Entry 3I05 (X-ray diffraction, 2.80 A resolution); this record covers chains A and B.

# Chain A (and B)
Protein: Tryptophanyl-tRNA synthetase
Organism: Trypanosoma brucei
Notes: EC 6.1.1.2; chain B of this document is another copy of the same molecule, construct and numbering; everything in this record applies to it too
UniProtKB: Q580R7 (Q580R7_9TRYP); residue numbers follow UniProt; this construct covers 3-389
Chain sequence (395 residues; numbered -8 to 389; 3 numbers in that range are skipped by the numbering (no residue carries them; nothing is unmodelled there); the number before each row is that of its first residue; numbers below 1 keep their minus sign (Met-8 is residue -8)):
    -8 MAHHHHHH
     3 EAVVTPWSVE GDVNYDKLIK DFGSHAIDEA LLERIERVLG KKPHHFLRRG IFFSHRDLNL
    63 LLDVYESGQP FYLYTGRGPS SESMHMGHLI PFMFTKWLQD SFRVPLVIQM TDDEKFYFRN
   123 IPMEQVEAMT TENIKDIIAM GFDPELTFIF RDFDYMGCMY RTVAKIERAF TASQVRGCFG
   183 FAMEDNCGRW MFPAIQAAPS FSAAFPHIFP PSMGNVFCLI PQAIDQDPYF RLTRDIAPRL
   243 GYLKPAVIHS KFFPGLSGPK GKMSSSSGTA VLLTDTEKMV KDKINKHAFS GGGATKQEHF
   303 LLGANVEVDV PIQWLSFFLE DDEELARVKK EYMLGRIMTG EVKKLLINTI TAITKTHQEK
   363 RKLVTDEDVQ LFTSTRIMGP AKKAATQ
Unresolved in the structure: -8 to -1, 3-15, 259-271, 288-309, 333-339, 386-389 (chain B: -8 to -1, 3-15, 260-271, 289-312, 334-336, 386-389)
Sequence notes: expression tag (-8 to -1)

# How chain A and chain B interact
Residue-residue contacts (70):
  Asp115(A) with Tyr162(B), hydrogen bond
  Phe118(A) with Ala166(B); Lys167(B); Arg170(B), hydrogen bond (backbone-side chain)
  Tyr119(A) with Tyr162(B), hydrogen bond; Ala166(B); Arg170(B)
  Asn122(A) with Arg170(B), hydrogen bond
  Ile123(A) with Arg170(B), hydrogen bond (backbone-side chain)
  Met125(A) with Arg163(B)
  Glu129(A) with Arg163(B), salt bridge
  Asp154(A) with Tyr162(B)
  Phe155(A) with Tyr162(B), hydrophobic; Arg163(B); Ala166(B), hydrophobic
  Asp156(A) with Arg163(B), salt bridge
  Met158(A) with Gly159(B); Tyr162(B), hydrophobic
  Gly159(A) with Met158(B); Gly159(B)
  Tyr162(A) with Asp115(B), hydrogen bond; Tyr119(B), hydrogen bond; Asp154(B); Phe155(B), hydrophobic; Met158(B), hydrophobic; Met193(B); Ile197(B)
  Arg163(A) with Met125(B); Glu129(B), salt bridge; Phe155(B); Asp156(B), salt bridge
  Ala166(A) with Phe118(B); Tyr119(B); Phe155(B), hydrophobic
  Glu169(A) with Asn188(B); Cys189(B), hydrogen bond (backbone-backbone); Gly190(B), hydrogen bond (backbone-backbone); Met193(B)
  Arg170(A) with Phe118(B), hydrogen bond (side chain-backbone); Asn122(B), hydrogen bond; Ile123(B), hydrogen bond (side chain-backbone); Asn188(B)
  Phe172(A) with Asn188(B); Cys189(B), hydrogen bond (backbone-backbone)
  Thr173(A) with Glu186(B); Asp187(B)
  Ala174(A) with Met185(B), hydrogen bond (backbone-backbone); Asp187(B), hydrogen bond (backbone-backbone); Trp192(B)
  Ser175(A) with Met185(B), hydrogen bond (backbone-backbone)
  Val177(A) with Cys189(B), hydrophobic
  Arg178(A) with Met185(B)
  Met185(A) with Thr173(B); Ala174(B), hydrogen bond (backbone-backbone); Ser175(B), hydrogen bond (backbone-backbone); Arg178(B)
  Asp187(A) with Thr173(B); Ala174(B), hydrogen bond (backbone-backbone)
  Asn188(A) with Glu169(B); Arg170(B); Phe172(B); Thr173(B)
  Cys189(A) with Glu169(B), hydrogen bond (backbone-backbone); Phe172(B), hydrogen bond (backbone-backbone); Val177(B), hydrophobic
  Gly190(A) with Glu169(B), hydrogen bond (backbone-backbone)
  Trp192(A) with Ala174(B)
  Met193(A) with Tyr162(B); Glu169(B)
  Ile197(A) with Tyr162(B)
Interface residues without a listed pair, chain A (34 interface residues in all): Arg121, Lys167, Glu186
Interface residues without a listed pair, chain B (34 interface residues in all): Arg121

# Overview
The chain A/chain B interface involves 34 residues from each chain; the contacts include 22 hydrogen bonds and
4 salt bridges. Polar contacts include Glu129(A)-Arg163(B), Asp156(A)-Arg163(B) and Asp115(A)-Tyr162(B).
Both chains are Tryptophanyl-tRNA synthetase (Trypanosoma brucei). Entry 3I05 (Tryptophanyl-tRNA synthetase
from Trypanosoma brucei) was determined by X-ray diffraction together with 3HZR and 3HV0 from the same study.
